PDB entry 4ISB | X-ray diffraction, 2.20 A resolution | chains A and B

== Chain A (and B) ==
Name: Long chain fatty acid CoA ligase FadD10
From: Mycobacterium tuberculosis
Notes: EC 2.3.1.86; chain B of this document is another copy of the same molecule, construct and numbering; everything in this record applies to it too
UniProt: I6WXG2 (I6WXG2_MYCTU); numbering as in UniProt (aligned over 1-540)
Sequence (541 residues; row label = number of the first residue in the row; numbering starts at 0):
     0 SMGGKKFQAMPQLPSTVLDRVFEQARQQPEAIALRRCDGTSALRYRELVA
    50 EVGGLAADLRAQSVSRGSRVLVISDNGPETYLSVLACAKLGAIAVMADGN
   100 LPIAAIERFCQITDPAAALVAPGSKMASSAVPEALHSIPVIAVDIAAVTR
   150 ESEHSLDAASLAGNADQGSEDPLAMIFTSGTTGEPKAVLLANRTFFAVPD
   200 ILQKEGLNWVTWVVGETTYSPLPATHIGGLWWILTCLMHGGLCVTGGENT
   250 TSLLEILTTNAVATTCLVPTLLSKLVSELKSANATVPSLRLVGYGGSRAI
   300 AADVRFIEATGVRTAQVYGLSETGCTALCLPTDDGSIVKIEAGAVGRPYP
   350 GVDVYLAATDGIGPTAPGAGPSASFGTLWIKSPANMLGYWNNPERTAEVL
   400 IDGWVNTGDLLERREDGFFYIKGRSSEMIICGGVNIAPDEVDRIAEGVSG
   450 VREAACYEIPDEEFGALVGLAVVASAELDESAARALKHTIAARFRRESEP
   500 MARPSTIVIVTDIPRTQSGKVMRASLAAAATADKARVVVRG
Disordered / not traced: 0-8, 145-154, 424, 477-480, 532-540 (chain B: 0-3, 126-131, 145-154, 161-164, 179-183, 532-540)
Sequence notes: expression tag (0)
Modified positions: Mse1 (selenomethionine); Mse9, Mse95, Mse125, Mse174, Mse237, Mse385, Mse427, Mse500, Mse521 (selenomethionine; parent Met)
Reported in the primary citation:
  - contacts within the chain: Lys279-Asp511, Glu340-Ser524 (hydrogen bond), Glu340-Ala523 (backbone contact), Ala301-Ser524 (hydrogen bond)

== Interface between chain A and chain B ==
Pairs across the interface (63; chain A residue first):
  Ala357(A) - Arg502(B)
  Ala357(A) - Pro503(B)
  Ala357(A) - Ser504(B)
  Thr358(A) - Ala490(B)
  Thr358(A) - Pro503(B)  hydrogen bond (side chain-backbone)
  Thr358(A) - Ser504(B)
  Thr358(A) - Ile506(B)
  Asp359(A) - Ser504(B)  hydrogen bond (backbone-backbone)
  Asp359(A) - Thr505(B)
  Ile361(A) - His487(B)
  Ile361(A) - Ala490(B)  hydrophobic
  Ala365(A) - His487(B)
  Ala368(A) - Arg494(B)
  Pro370(A) - Arg494(B)  hydrogen bond (backbone-side chain)
  Ser371(A) - Arg494(B)  hydrogen bond (backbone-side chain)
  Ala372(A) - Arg494(B)
  Ala372(A) - Arg502(B)
  Ser373(A) - Pro499(B)
  Phe374(A) - Cys430(B)  hydrophobic
  Phe374(A) - Phe463(B)  hydrophobic
  Phe374(A) - Leu466(B)  hydrophobic
  Phe374(A) - Pro499(B)  hydrophobic
  Phe374(A) - Mse500(B)
  Leu409(A) - Asp460(B)
  Leu409(A) - Phe463(B)  hydrophobic
  Leu409(A) - Leu466(B)  hydrophobic
  Glu411(A) - Phe463(B)
  Glu411(A) - Mse500(B)
  Tyr419(A) - Phe463(B)
  Ile420(A) - Glu462(B)
  Ile420(A) - Phe463(B)
  Lys421(A) - Glu462(B)
  Lys421(A) - Phe463(B)
  Gly422(A) - Phe463(B)
  Cys430(A) - Phe374(B)  hydrophobic
  Asp460(A) - Leu409(B)
  Glu461(A) - Pro459(B)
  Glu462(A) - Ile420(B)
  Glu462(A) - Lys421(B)
  Phe463(A) - Phe374(B)  hydrophobic
  Phe463(A) - Leu409(B)
  Phe463(A) - Ile420(B)
  Phe463(A) - Lys421(B)
  Phe463(A) - Gly422(B)
  Leu466(A) - Phe374(B)  hydrophobic
  Leu466(A) - Leu409(B)  hydrophobic
  His487(A) - Ile361(B)
  His487(A) - Ala365(B)
  His487(A) - Pro366(B)
  Ala490(A) - Thr358(B)
  Ala490(A) - Ile361(B)  hydrophobic
  Arg494(A) - Pro370(B)  hydrogen bond (side chain-backbone)
  Arg494(A) - Ser371(B)
  Arg494(A) - Ala372(B)
  Pro499(A) - Phe374(B)
  Mse500(A) - Phe374(B)
  Arg502(A) - Ala372(B)
  Pro503(A) - Ala357(B)
  Pro503(A) - Thr358(B)  hydrogen bond (backbone-side chain)
  Ser504(A) - Ala357(B)
  Ser504(A) - Thr358(B)
  Ser504(A) - Asp359(B)  hydrogen bond (backbone-backbone)
  Ile506(A) - Thr358(B)
Interface residues without a listed pair, chain A (40 interface residues in all): Gly360, Gly367, Leu410, Arg423, Gly431, Pro459, Lys486, Thr505
Interface residues without a listed pair, chain B (40 interface residues in all): Ser373, Leu410, Glu411, Tyr419, Arg423, Gly431, Glu461, Arg483, Lys486, Ala491

== Summary ==
Chain A and chain B each contribute 40 residues to their interface; the contacts include 7 hydrogen bonds.
Polar pairs include Thr358(A)-Pro503(B), Pro370(A)-Arg494(B) and Ser371(A)-Arg494(B). The paper reports
contacts within the chain involving Lys279(A), Asp511(A) and Glu340(A) among others.
Both chains are Long chain fatty acid CoA ligase FadD10 (Mycobacterium tuberculosis). Entry 4ISB (Crystal
Structure of Apo Mtb FadD10) was determined by X-ray diffraction.
